PDB entry 5L5T | X-ray diffraction, 2.90 A resolution | chains Q and R of the 28 polymer chains in the assembly

[Chain Q]
Protein: Proteasome subunit alpha type-4
Source organism: Saccharomyces cerevisiae (strain ATCC 204508 / S288c)
Notes: EC 3.4.25.1
Reference sequence: P40303 (PSA4_YEAST); residues -1 to 252 here correspond to UniProt positions 1-254 (UniProt number = residue number + 2)
Sequence (254 residues; row label = number of the first residue in the row; numbers below 1 keep their minus sign (Met-1 is residue -1)):
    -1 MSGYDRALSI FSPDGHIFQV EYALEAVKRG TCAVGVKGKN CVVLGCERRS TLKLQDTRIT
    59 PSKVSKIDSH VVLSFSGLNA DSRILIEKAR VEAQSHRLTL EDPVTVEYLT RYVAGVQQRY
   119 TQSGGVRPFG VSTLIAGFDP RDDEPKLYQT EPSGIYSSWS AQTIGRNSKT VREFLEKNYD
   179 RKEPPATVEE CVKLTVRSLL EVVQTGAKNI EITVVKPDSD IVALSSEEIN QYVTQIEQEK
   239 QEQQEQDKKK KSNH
Not modelled in the structure: -1 to 0, 241-252
Swiss-Prot annotation at these positions:
  - modified residue: Thr58 (Phosphothreonine)

[Chain R]
Protein: Proteasome subunit alpha type-5
Source organism: Saccharomyces cerevisiae (strain ATCC 204508 / S288c)
Notes: EC 3.4.25.1
Reference sequence: P32379 (PSA5_YEAST); residues -7 to 252 here correspond to UniProt positions 1-260 (UniProt number = residue number + 8)
Sequence (260 residues; numbered -7 to 252; the number before each row is that of its first residue; numbers below 1 keep their minus sign (Met-7 is residue -7)):
    -7 MFLTRSEYDR GVSTFSPEGR LFQVEYSLEA IKLGSTAIGI ATKEGVVLGV EKRATSPLLE
    53 SDSIEKIVEI DRHIGCAMSG LTADARSMIE HARTAAVTHN LYYDEDINVE SLTQSVCDLA
   113 LRFGEGASGE ERLMSRPFGV ALLIAGHDAD DGYQLFHAEP SGTFYRYNAK AIGSGSEGAQ
   173 AELLNEWHSS LTLKEAELLV LKILKQVMEE KLDENNAQLS CITKQDGFKI YDNEKTAELI
   233 KELKEKEAAE SPEEADVEMS
Not modelled in the structure: -7 to 0, 118-124, 243-252

[Chain Q / chain R interface]
Pairs across the interface - 62 pairs, chain Q then chain R:
  Asp3(Q) - Glu117(R)
  Arg4(Q) - Glu117(R)
  Ala5(Q) - Val4(R)  hydrophobic
  Ala5(Q) - Glu117(R)
  Ala5(Q) - Ser127(R)
  Ser7(Q) - Ser127(R)
  Ser7(Q) - Arg128(R)
  Ile8(Q) - Gln15(R)
  Phe9(Q) - Gln15(R)
  Phe9(Q) - Tyr18(R)  hydrophobic
  Phe9(Q) - Ser19(R)
  Phe9(Q) - Leu73(R)  hydrophobic
  Phe9(Q) - Arg128(R)
  Phe9(Q) - Pro129(R)
  Phe9(Q) - Gly131(R)
  Ser10(Q) - Tyr18(R)
  Pro11(Q) - Tyr18(R)  hydrophobic
  Pro11(Q) - Glu21(R)
  Asp12(Q) - Glu21(R)
  Gly13(Q) - Tyr18(R)
  Gly13(Q) - Glu21(R)
  Gly13(Q) - Ala22(R)
  His14(Q) - Leu25(R)
  Ile15(Q) - Leu73(R)  hydrophobic
  Ile15(Q) - Arg128(R)
  Lys35(Q) - Glu52(R)  salt bridge
  Gln116(Q) - Ala75(R)
  Gln116(Q) - Asp76(R)
  Gln116(Q) - Arg128(R)
  Thr119(Q) - Arg128(R)  hydrogen bond (backbone-side chain)
  Gln120(Q) - Met126(R)
  Gln120(Q) - Ser127(R)  hydrogen bond (backbone-backbone)
  Gln120(Q) - Arg128(R)
  Gln120(Q) - Phe130(R)
  Ser121(Q) - Ser127(R)
  Gly122(Q) - Ser127(R)
  Ser151(Q) - Ala75(R)
  Gly152(Q) - Ala75(R)
  Ile153(Q) - Thr74(R)
  Ile153(Q) - Ala75(R)
  Ser155(Q) - Leu51(R)
  Ser155(Q) - Ser55(R)
  Ser156(Q) - Leu51(R)
  Ser156(Q) - Glu52(R)  hydrogen bond (backbone-backbone)
  Ser156(Q) - Ser55(R)  hydrogen bond (backbone-side chain)
  Trp157(Q) - Thr47(R)
  Trp157(Q) - Ser48(R)
  Trp157(Q) - Leu50(R)
  Trp157(Q) - Leu51(R)
  Trp157(Q) - Glu52(R)
  Ser158(Q) - Leu50(R)  hydrogen bond (backbone-backbone)
  Ser158(Q) - Glu52(R)  hydrogen bond
  Ala159(Q) - Leu50(R)
  Leu173(Q) - Leu50(R)  hydrophobic
  Glu174(Q) - Ser48(R)  hydrogen bond
  Glu174(Q) - Pro49(R)
  Glu174(Q) - Leu50(R)
  Tyr177(Q) - Leu50(R)  hydrophobic
  Arg179(Q) - Pro49(R)  hydrogen bond (side chain-backbone)
  Arg179(Q) - Leu50(R)
  Arg179(Q) - Leu51(R)  hydrogen bond (side chain-backbone)
  Arg179(Q) - Glu52(R)
Interface residues without a listed pair, chain Q (31 interface residues in all): Arg170
Interface residues without a listed pair, chain R (28 interface residues in all): Asp1, Ser53, Ser79

[Summary]
The interface between chain Q and chain R involves 31 residues on one side and 28 on the other; the contacts
include 9 hydrogen bonds and 1 salt bridge. Polar pairs include Lys35(Q)-Glu52(R), Thr119(Q)-Arg128(R) and
Ser156(Q)-Ser55(R).
Chain Q is Proteasome subunit alpha type-4 and chain R is Proteasome subunit alpha type-5, both from
Saccharomyces cerevisiae (strain ATCC 204508 / S288c); the structure, Yeast 20S proteasome with human beta5i
(1-138; V31M) and human beta6 (97-111; 118-133) in complex with ..., was determined by X-ray diffraction (same
publication as 5L52, 5L54, 5L55, 5L5A, 5L5B, 5L5D and 30 further entries).
